PDB entry 5MN7 | X-ray diffraction, 3.30 A resolution | chain A

# Chain A
Protein: Cell division protein FtsZ
From: Staphylococcus aureus
UniProtKB: P0A031 (FTSZ_STAAU); residue numbers follow UniProt; this construct covers 12-316
Chain sequence (305 residues; row label = number of the first residue in the row):
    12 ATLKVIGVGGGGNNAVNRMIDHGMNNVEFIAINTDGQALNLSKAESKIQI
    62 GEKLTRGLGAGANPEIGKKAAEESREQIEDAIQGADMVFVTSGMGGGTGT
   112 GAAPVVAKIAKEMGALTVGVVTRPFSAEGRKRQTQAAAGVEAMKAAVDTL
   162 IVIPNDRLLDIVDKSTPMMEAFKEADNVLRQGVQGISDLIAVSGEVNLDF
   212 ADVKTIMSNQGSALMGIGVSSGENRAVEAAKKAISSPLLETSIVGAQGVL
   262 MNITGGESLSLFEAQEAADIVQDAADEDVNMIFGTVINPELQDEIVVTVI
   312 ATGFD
Not modelled in the structure: 12, 316
Construct notes: engineered mutation A138 (Phe in P0A031)
Ion coordination: Mg2+ near D46 (its only coordinating residue here)
Residues lining bound ligands: GTP (guanosine-5'-triphosphate): G20, G21, G22, N25, N44, D46, G70, A71, G72, A73, G104, M105, G106, G107, G108, T109, G110, P135, F136, E139, R143, N166, F183, A186, D187, L190
UniProt features mapped onto this chain:
  - binding site (GTP): G21 to N25, G108 to G110, E139, R143, D187
Reported in the primary citation:
  - mutagenesis - F138A: decreased catalytic activity on GTP

# Overview
Bound to chain A: GTP. UniProt lists 11 GTP-binding residues. From the paper: F138A reduces catalytic activity
on GTP.
Chain A is Cell division protein FtsZ (Staphylococcus aureus); the structure, S. aureus FtsZ 12-316 F138A GTP
Closed form (3FCm), was determined by X-ray diffraction (same publication as 5MN8, 5MN4, 5MN5 and 5MN6).
